Entry 3JPP (X-ray diffraction, 2.10 A resolution); this record covers chains A and T of the 4 polymer chains in the assembly.

Chain A:
Molecule: DNA polymerase beta
Source organism: Homo sapiens
Notes: EC 2.7.7.7
Reference sequence: P06746 (DPOLB_HUMAN); numbering as in UniProt (aligned over 1-335)
Amino-acid sequence (335 residues; row label = number of the first residue in the row):
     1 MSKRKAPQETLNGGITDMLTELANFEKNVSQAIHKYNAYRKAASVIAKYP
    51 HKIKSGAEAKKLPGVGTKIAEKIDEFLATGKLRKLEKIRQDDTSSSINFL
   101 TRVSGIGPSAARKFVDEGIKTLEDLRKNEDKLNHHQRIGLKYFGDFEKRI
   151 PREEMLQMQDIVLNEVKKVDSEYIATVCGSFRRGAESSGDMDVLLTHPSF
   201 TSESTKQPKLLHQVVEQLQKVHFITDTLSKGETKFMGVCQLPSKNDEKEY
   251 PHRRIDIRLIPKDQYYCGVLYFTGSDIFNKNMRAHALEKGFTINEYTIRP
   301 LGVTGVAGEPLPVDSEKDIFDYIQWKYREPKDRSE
Not modelled in the structure: 1-9
Curated features (UniProtKB/Swiss-Prot):
  - region: Arg183 to Asp192 (DNA-binding)
  - active site: Lys72 (Nucleophile)
  - binding site (K(+)): Lys60, Leu62, Val65, Thr101, Val103, Ile106
  - binding site (Na(+)): Lys60, Leu62, Val65, Thr101, Val103, Ile106
  - binding site (dATP): Arg149, Ser180, Arg183, Gly189, Asp190
  - binding site (dCTP): Arg149, Ser180, Arg183, Gly189, Asp190
  - binding site (dGTP): Arg149, Ser180, Arg183, Gly189, Asp190, Asp192
  - binding site (dTTP): Arg149, Ser180, Arg183, Gly189, Asp190
  - binding site (Mg(2+)): Asp190, Asp192, Asp256
  - modified residue: Lys72 (N6-acetyllysine), Arg83 (Omega-N-methylarginine), Arg152 (Omega-N-methylarginine)
  - cross-link (Glycyl lysine isopeptide (Lys-Gly)): Lys41 (interchain with G-Cter in ubiquitin), Lys61 (interchain with G-Cter in ubiquitin), Lys81 (interchain with G-Cter in ubiquitin)
  - natural variant: Leu22 (L22P: Found in a gastric cancer sample; uncertain significance), Tyr39 (Y39C: Found in a gastric cancer sample; uncertain significance), Gly118 (G118V: Decreased DNA-directed DNA polymerase activity), Arg137 (R137Q: Decreased function in base-excision repair), Arg149 (R149I: Decreased DNA-directed DNA polymerase activity), Asp160 (D160N: Found in a gastric cancer sample; uncertain significance), Cys239 (C239R: Found in a gastric cancer sample; uncertain significance), Lys289 (K289M: Found in a colon cancer sample; uncertain significance), Asn294 (N294D: Found in a gastric cancer sample; uncertain significance), Glu295 (E295K: Found in a gastric cancer sample; uncertain significance)
  - mutagenesis: Phe25 (F25W: No effect on 5'-dRP lyase activity. Decreased ssDNA binding), His34 (H34G: Decreased 5'-dRP lyase activity. Decreased ssDNA binding), Lys35 (K35A: Decreased 5'-dRP lyase activity. Decreased ssDNA binding. Loss of 5'-dRP lyase activity; when associated with A-68 and A-72. Decreased ssDNA binding; when associated with A-68 and A-72 ...), Tyr39 (Y39F: No effect on 5'-dRP lyase activity; Y39Q: Abolishes DNA polymerase and 5'-dRP lyase activity), Lys41 (K41R: Abolishes ubiquitination; when associated with R-61 and R-81), Lys60 (K60A: Decreased 5'-dRP lyase activity. Decreased ssDNA binding), Lys61 (K61R: Abolishes ubiquitination; when associated with R-41 and R-81), Lys68 (K68A: No effect on 5'-dRP lyase activity. Decreased ssDNA binding. Loss of 5'-dRP lyase activity; when associated with A-35 and A-72. Decreased ssDNA binding; when associated with A-35 and A-72 ...), Glu71 (E71Q: No effect on 5'-dRP lyase activity. No effect on structure shown by circular dichroism. No effect on ssDNA binding), Lys72 (K72A: Severely reduced 5'-dRP lyase activity. Does not affect ssDNA binding. Loss of 5'-dRP lyase activity; when associated with A-35 and A-68. Decreased ssDNA binding ...), Glu75 (E75A: Slightly decreased 5'-dRP lyase activity. Decreased ssDNA binding. No effect on structure shown by circular dichroism), Lys81 (K81R: Abolishes ubiquitination; when associated with R-41 and R-61), 5 further mutagenesis entries in UniProt
Metal / ion sites: Na+ site 1: Lys60, Leu62, Val65 (shared with 1 residue of chain D); Na+ site 2: Thr101, Val103, Ile106 (shared with 1 residue of chain P); Mg2+: Asp190, Asp192 (together with G1M); Na+ site 3: Asp190, Asp192, Asp256 (together with G1M)
Residues lining bound ligands: G1M (2'-deoxy-5'-O-[(R)-hydroxy({(S)-hydroxy[(1R)-1-phosphonoethyl]phosphoryl}oxy)phosphoryl]guanosine): Arg149, Gly179, Ser180, Arg183, Ser188, Gly189, Asp190, Asp192, Tyr271, Phe272, Thr273, Gly274, Ser275, Asp276, Asn279, Arg283

Chain T:
Molecule: 16-nt DNA strand
Sequence (16 nucleotides; numbered 1 to 16; the number before each row is that of its first residue):
     1 CCGACCGCGCATCAGC

Interface between chain A and chain T:
Residue-residue contacts (26):
  His34(A) - DC5(T)  stacking on the base
  Asn133(A) - DT12(T)  phosphate contact
  Ser229(A) - DC10(T)  phosphate contact
  Ser229(A) - DA11(T)  sugar contact
  Lys230(A) - DC10(T)  hydrogen bond to the phosphate
  Lys230(A) - DA11(T)  hydrogen bond to the phosphate
  Gly231(A) - DC10(T)  phosphate contact
  Glu232(A) - DC10(T)  hydrogen bond to the phosphate
  Thr233(A) - DG9(T)  hydrogen bond to the phosphate
  Thr233(A) - DC10(T)  hydrogen bond to the phosphate
  Lys234(A) - DG9(T)  sugar contact
  Lys234(A) - DC10(T)  hydrogen bond to the phosphate
  Arg258(A) - DG9(T)  sugar contact
  Lys280(A) - DC6(T)  salt bridge to the phosphate
  Arg283(A) - DC6(T)  hydrogen bond to the base
  Arg283(A) - DG7(T)  hydrogen bond to the sugar
  Leu287(A) - DC5(T)  phosphate contact
  Leu287(A) - DC6(T)  phosphate contact
  Leu287(A) - DG7(T)  phosphate contact
  Thr292(A) - DG7(T)  hydrogen bond to the phosphate
  Ile293(A) - DG7(T)  sugar contact
  Asn294(A) - DG7(T)  phosphate contact
  Asn294(A) - DC8(T)  hydrogen bond to the phosphate
  Glu295(A) - DC8(T)  sugar contact
  Tyr296(A) - DC8(T)  phosphate contact
  Tyr296(A) - DG9(T)  hydrogen bond to the phosphate
Also at the interface, not in a pair above, chain A (20 interface residues in all): His134, Tyr271, Ala284

In short:
20 residues of chain A face 8 of chain T across their interface, with 11 hydrogen bonds, 1 salt bridge and 1
aromatic stacking contact. Among the polar pairs are Arg283(A)-DC6(T), Arg283(A)-DG7(T) and Lys230(A)-DC10(T).
Bound to chain A: compound G1M.
Here chain A is DNA polymerase beta (Homo sapiens) and chain T is a 16-nt DNA strand. Entry 3JPP (Ternary
complex of DNA polymerase beta with a dideoxy terminated primer and 2'-deoxyguanosine 5'-beta,
gamma-MonoMethyl Methylene ...) was determined by X-ray diffraction (same publication as 3JPN, 3JPO, 3JPQ,
3JPR, 3JPS and 3JPT).
